Entry 2ICJ (X-ray diffraction, 1.70 A resolution); this record covers chain A.

Chain A:
Protein: Isopentenyl-diphosphate delta isomerase
Source organism: Homo sapiens
Notes: EC 5.3.3.2
UniProtKB: Q86U81 (Q86U81_HUMAN); residues 1-228 here = UniProt positions 1-228
Sequence (233 residues; each row starts with the number of its first residue; numbers below 1 keep their minus sign (Gly-4 is residue -4)):
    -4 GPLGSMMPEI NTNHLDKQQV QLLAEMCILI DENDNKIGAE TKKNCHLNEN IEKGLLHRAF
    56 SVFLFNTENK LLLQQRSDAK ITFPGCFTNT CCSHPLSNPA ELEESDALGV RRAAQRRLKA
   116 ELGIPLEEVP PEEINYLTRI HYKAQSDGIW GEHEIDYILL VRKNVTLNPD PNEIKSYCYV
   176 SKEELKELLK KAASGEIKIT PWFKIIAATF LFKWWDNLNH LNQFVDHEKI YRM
Not modelled in the structure: -4 to 9
Sequence notes: cloning artifact (-4 to 0)
Metal / ion sites: Mg2+: His41, His52, Glu147, Glu149

In short:
The Mg2+ site is built by His41, His52, Glu147 and Glu149.
Chain A is Isopentenyl-diphosphate delta isomerase (Homo sapiens); the structure, The crystal structure of
human isopentenyl diphophate isomerase, was determined by X-ray diffraction (same publication as 2ICK).
